Entry 8AIY (X-ray diffraction, 1.55 A resolution); this record covers chains CCC and DDD of the 4 polymer chains in the assembly.

# Chain CCC (and DDD)
Name: Fucose-binding lectin PA-IIL
From: Pseudomonas aeruginosa PAO1
Notes: chain DDD of this document is another copy of the same molecule, construct and numbering; everything in this record applies to it too
Reference sequence: Q9HYN5 (Q9HYN5_PSEAE); residues 1-114 here correspond to UniProt positions 2-115 (UniProt number = residue number + 1)
Sequence (114 residues; each row starts with the number of its first residue):
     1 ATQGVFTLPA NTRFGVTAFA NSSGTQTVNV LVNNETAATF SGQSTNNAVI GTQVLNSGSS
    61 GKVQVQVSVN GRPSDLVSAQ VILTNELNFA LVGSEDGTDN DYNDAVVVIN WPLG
Metal / ion sites: Ca2+ site 1: Asn21, Asp101, Asn103, Asp104 (together with MJO) (shared with Gly114(DDD) of chain DDD); Ca2+ site 2: Glu95, Asp99, Asp101, Asp104 (together with MJO); Ca2+ site 3: Gly114 (together with MJO) (shared with Asn21(DDD), Asp101(DDD), Asn103(DDD), Asp104(DDD) of chain DDD)
Residues lining bound ligands: MJO (N-(beta-L-Fucopyranosyl)-biphenyl-3-carboxamide): Asn21, Ser22, Ser23, Gly24, Thr45, Val69, Asn70, Glu95, Asp96, Gly97, Asp99, Asp101, Asn103, Asp104
Reported in the primary citation:
  - binding site for MJO: Ser22, Ser23, Gly24, Thr45, Val69, Asn70, Asp96

# How chain CCC and chain DDD interact
Residue-residue contacts (56):
  Arg13(CCC) with Thr45(DDD), hydrogen bond (side chain-backbone); Asn46(DDD), hydrogen bond
  Gly15(CCC) with Asn47(DDD)
  Thr17(CCC) with Phe19(DDD)
  Phe19(CCC) with Thr17(DDD)
  Asn21(CCC) with Leu113(DDD); Gly114(DDD), hydrogen bond (side chain-backbone)
  Thr45(CCC) with Arg13(DDD), hydrogen bond (backbone-side chain); Gly114(DDD)
  Asn46(CCC) with Arg13(DDD), hydrogen bond; Val54(DDD)
  Asn47(CCC) with Gly15(DDD); Asn110(DDD), hydrogen bond; Leu113(DDD)
  Val49(CCC) with Thr52(DDD)
  Thr52(CCC) with Val49(DDD)
  Val54(CCC) with Asn46(DDD)
  Val77(CCC) with Leu83(DDD), hydrophobic
  Ser78(CCC) with Leu83(DDD)
  Ala79(CCC) with Leu83(DDD), hydrophobic
  Val81(CCC) with Val81(DDD), hydrophobic; Leu91(DDD), hydrophobic
  Leu83(CCC) with Val77(DDD), hydrophobic; Ser78(DDD); Ala79(DDD), hydrophobic
  Thr84(CCC) with Val77(DDD); Tyr102(DDD)
  Glu86(CCC) with Asn100(DDD); Asp101(DDD)
  Leu87(CCC) with Gly93(DDD); Asp101(DDD); Tyr102(DDD); Asn103(DDD)
  Phe89(CCC) with Leu91(DDD), hydrophobic; Val106(DDD), hydrophobic
  Leu91(CCC) with Phe89(DDD), hydrophobic
  Gly93(CCC) with Leu87(DDD)
  Asn100(CCC) with Glu86(DDD)
  Asp101(CCC) with Gly114(DDD)
  Tyr102(CCC) with Thr84(DDD); Leu87(DDD)
  Asn103(CCC) with Leu87(DDD); Pro112(DDD), hydrogen bond (side chain-backbone); Leu113(DDD); Gly114(DDD), hydrogen bond (side chain-backbone)
  Val106(CCC) with Phe89(DDD), hydrophobic
  Val108(CCC) with Phe89(DDD), hydrophobic
  Asn110(CCC) with Asn47(DDD), hydrogen bond
  Pro112(CCC) with Asn103(DDD), hydrogen bond (backbone-side chain)
  Leu113(CCC) with Asn21(DDD); Asn47(DDD); Asn103(DDD)
  Gly114(CCC) with Asn21(DDD), hydrogen bond (backbone-side chain); Thr45(DDD); Asp101(DDD); Asn103(DDD), hydrogen bond (backbone-side chain)
Other interface residues (no listed pair), chain CCC (34 interface residues in all): Ser22, Val92
Other interface residues (no listed pair), chain DDD (34 interface residues in all): Ser22, Val92, Val108

# In short
The chain CCC/chain DDD interface involves 34 residues from each chain; the contacts include 12 hydrogen
bonds. Polar contacts include Arg13(CCC)-Thr45(DDD), Arg13(CCC)-Asn46(DDD) and Asn21(CCC)-Gly114(DDD). Ligands
of chain CCC: compound MJO. The Ca2+ site 1 is built by Asn21(CCC), Asp101(CCC), Asn103(CCC) and Asp104(CCC).
From the paper: a binding site for MJO at Ser22(CCC), Ser23(CCC) and Gly24(CCC) among others.
Chain CCC and chain DDD are both Fucose-binding lectin PA-IIL (Pseudomonas aeruginosa PAO1); the structure,
STRUCTURE OF THE LECB LECTIN FROM PSEUDOMONAS AERUGINOSA STRAIN PAO1 IN COMPLEX WITH
N-(beta-L-Fucopyranosyl)-biphenyl-3-carboxamide (4i), was determined by X-ray diffraction together with 8AIJ
from the same study.
